Entry 5V0V (X-ray diffraction, 2.45 A resolution); this record covers chain A.

Chain A:
Molecule: Serum albumin
Organism: Equus caballus
UniProtKB: P35747 (ALBU_HORSE); residues 1-583 here correspond to UniProt positions 25-607 (UniProt number = residue number + 24)
Chain sequence (583 residues; numbered 1 to 583; the number before each row is that of its first residue):
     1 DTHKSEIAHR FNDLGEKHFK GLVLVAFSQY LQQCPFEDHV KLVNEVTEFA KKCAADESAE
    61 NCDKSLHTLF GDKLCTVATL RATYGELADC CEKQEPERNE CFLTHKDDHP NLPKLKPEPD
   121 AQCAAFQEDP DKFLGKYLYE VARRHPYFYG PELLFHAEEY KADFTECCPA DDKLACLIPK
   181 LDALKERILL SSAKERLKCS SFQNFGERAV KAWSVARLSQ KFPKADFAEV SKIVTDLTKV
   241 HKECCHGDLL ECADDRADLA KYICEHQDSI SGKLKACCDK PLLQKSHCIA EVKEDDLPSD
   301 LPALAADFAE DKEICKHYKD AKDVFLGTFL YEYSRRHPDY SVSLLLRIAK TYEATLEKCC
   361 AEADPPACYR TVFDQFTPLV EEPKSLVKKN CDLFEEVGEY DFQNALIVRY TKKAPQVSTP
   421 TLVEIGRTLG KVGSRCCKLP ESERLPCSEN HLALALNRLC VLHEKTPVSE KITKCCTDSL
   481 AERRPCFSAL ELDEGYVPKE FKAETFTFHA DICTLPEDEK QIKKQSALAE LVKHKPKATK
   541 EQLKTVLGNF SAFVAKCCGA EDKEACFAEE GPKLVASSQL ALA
Disordered / not traced: 1-2
Construct notes: conflict A560 (Arg584 in P35747)
Disulfides: C53-C62, C75-C91, C90-C101, C123-C168, C167-C176, C199-C245, C244-C252, C264-C278, C277-C288, C315-C360, C359-C368, C391-C437, C436-C447, C460-C476, C475-C486, C513-C558, C557-C566
Ligand contacts:
  - (S)-Etodolac (8QP; [(1S)-1,8-diethyl-1,3,4,9-tetrahydropyrano[3,4-b]indol-1-yl]acetic acid), molecule 1: Y149, E152, K194, E195, K198, L218, L237, H241, R256, L259, I263, S286, I289, A290, E291
  - (S)-Etodolac (8QP), molecule 2: R208, K211, A212, V215, F227, S231, T235, D323, G327, L330
  - (R)-Etodolac (8QS; [(1R)-1,8-diethyl-1,3,4,9-tetrahydropyrano[3,4-b]indol-1-yl]acetic acid), molecule 1: L115, K116, P117, Q122, Y137, E140, V141, R144, H145, Y160, L181, L184, K185, I188, L189
  - (R)-Etodolac (8QS), molecule 2: R208, A209, A212, D323, L326, L330, L346, A349, K350, S479, L480, A481
Swiss-Prot annotation at these positions:
  - binding site (Cu cation): H3
  - binding site (Ca(2+)): E6, D13, E243, D248, E251, D254, D258
  - binding site (Zn(2+)): H67, H246, D248
  - modified residue: S5 (Phosphoserine), S58 (Phosphoserine), S65 (Phosphoserine), T83 (Phosphothreonine), S418 (Phosphoserine), T419 (Phosphothreonine), T421 (Phosphothreonine), S488 (Phosphoserine), K533 (N6-methyllysine), T545 (Phosphothreonine), K563 (N6-succinyllysine)

In short:
Chain A binds (S)-Etodolac and (R)-Etodolac. From UniProt: Cu cation-binding residue H3, 7 Ca2+-binding
residues and 3 Zn2+-binding residues.
Chain A is Serum albumin (Equus caballus); the structure, Crystal structure of Equine Serum Albumin complex
with etodolac, was determined by X-ray diffraction together with 6U4R, 6U4X, 6U5A and 6CI6 from the same
study.
